3G05 - chains A and B; structure by X-ray diffraction, 3.49 A resolution.

# Chain A (and B)
Protein: tRNA uridine 5-carboxymethylaminomethyl modification enzyme mnmG
From: Escherichia coli O157:H7 EDL933
Notes: fragment: N-terminal domain:; chain B of this document is another copy of the same molecule, construct and numbering; everything in this record applies to it too
UniProtKB: Q8XAY0 (MNMG_ECO57); residues 2-550 here = UniProt positions 2-550
Sequence (576 residues; each row starts with the number of its first residue; note: 2 numbers in that range are skipped by the numbering (no residue carries them; nothing is unmodelled there); numbers below 1 keep their minus sign (Met-27 is residue -27)):
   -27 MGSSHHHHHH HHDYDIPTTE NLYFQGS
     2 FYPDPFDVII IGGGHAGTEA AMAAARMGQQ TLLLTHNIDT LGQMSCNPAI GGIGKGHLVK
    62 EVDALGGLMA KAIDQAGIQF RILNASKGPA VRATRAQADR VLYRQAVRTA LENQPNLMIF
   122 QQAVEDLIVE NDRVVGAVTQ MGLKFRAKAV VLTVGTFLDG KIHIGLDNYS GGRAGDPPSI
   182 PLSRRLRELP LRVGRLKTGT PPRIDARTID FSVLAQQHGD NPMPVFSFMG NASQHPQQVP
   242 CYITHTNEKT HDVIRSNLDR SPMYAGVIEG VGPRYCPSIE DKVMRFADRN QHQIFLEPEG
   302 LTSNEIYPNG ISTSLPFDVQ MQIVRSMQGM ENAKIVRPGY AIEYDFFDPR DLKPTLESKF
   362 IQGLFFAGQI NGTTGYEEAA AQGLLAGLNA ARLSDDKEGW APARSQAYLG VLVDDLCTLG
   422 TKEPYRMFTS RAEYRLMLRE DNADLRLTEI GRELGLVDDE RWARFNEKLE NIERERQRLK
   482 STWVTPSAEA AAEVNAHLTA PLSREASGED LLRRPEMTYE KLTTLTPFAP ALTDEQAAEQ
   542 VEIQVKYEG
Not modelled in the structure: -27 to -4, 169-179, 264-277 (chain B: -27 to -4, 167-179, 263-277)
Sequence notes: expression tag (-27 to -1)
Curated features (UniProtKB/Swiss-Prot):
  - binding site (FAD): Gly13 to Gly18, Val125, Ser180, Gln370

# Chain A / chain B interface
Pairs across the interface - 56 pairs, chain A then chain B:
  Gln-3(A) - Asp319(B)
  Tyr3(A) - Met322(B)  hydrophobic
  Ile39(A) - Arg338(B)
  Asp40(A) - Arg105(B)  salt bridge
  Asp40(A) - Arg338(B)  salt bridge
  Gln106(A) - Thr303(B)  hydrogen bond
  Arg109(A) - Thr303(B)  hydrogen bond (side chain-backbone)
  Arg109(A) - Ser304(B)
  Glu113(A) - Arg208(B)  hydrogen bond (backbone-side chain)
  Glu113(A) - Thr303(B)
  Glu113(A) - Ser304(B)
  Glu113(A) - Asn305(B)  hydrogen bond (backbone-side chain)
  Glu113(A) - Glu306(B)
  Asn114(A) - Asn305(B)  hydrogen bond
  Gln115(A) - Arg208(B)  hydrogen bond (backbone-side chain)
  Leu118(A) - Arg208(B)  hydrogen bond (backbone-side chain)
  Met119(A) - Lys335(B)
  Met119(A) - Ile336(B)
  Ile120(A) - Val337(B)
  Phe121(A) - Ile336(B)
  Phe121(A) - Val337(B)
  Gln122(A) - Val337(B)  hydrogen bond (backbone-backbone)
  Gln122(A) - Arg338(B)
  Gln123(A) - Pro339(B)
  Met142(A) - Ile165(B)  hydrophobic
  Met142(A) - Pro339(B)  hydrophobic
  Leu144(A) - Phe318(B)  hydrophobic
  Asp168(A) - Met142(B)
  Arg208(A) - Glu113(B)  hydrogen bond (side chain-backbone)
  Arg208(A) - Asn114(B)
  Arg208(A) - Gln115(B)
  Arg208(A) - Leu118(B)
  Thr303(A) - Gln106(B)  hydrogen bond
  Thr303(A) - Arg109(B)  hydrogen bond (backbone-side chain)
  Thr303(A) - Thr110(B)
  Thr303(A) - Glu113(B)
  Ser304(A) - Arg109(B)
  Ser304(A) - Glu113(B)
  Asn305(A) - Glu113(B)  hydrogen bond (backbone-side chain)
  Asn305(A) - Asn114(B)  hydrogen bond
  Glu306(A) - Ile39(B)
  Glu306(A) - Glu113(B)
  Phe318(A) - Phe121(B)  hydrophobic
  Phe318(A) - Met142(B)  hydrophobic
  Phe318(A) - Leu144(B)  hydrophobic
  Met322(A) - Tyr3(B)
  Lys335(A) - Met119(B)
  Ile336(A) - Phe121(B)
  Val337(A) - Ile39(B)  hydrophobic
  Val337(A) - Ile120(B)
  Val337(A) - Phe121(B)
  Val337(A) - Gln122(B)  hydrogen bond (backbone-backbone)
  Arg338(A) - Ile39(B)
  Arg338(A) - Asp40(B)  salt bridge
  Arg338(A) - Gln122(B)
  Pro339(A) - Gln123(B)
Also at the interface, not in a pair above, chain A (34 interface residues in all): Val102, Arg105, Leu112, Pro116
Also at the interface, not in a pair above, chain B (34 interface residues in all): Val102, Pro116

# Overview
Chain A and chain B each contribute 34 residues to their interface, with 14 hydrogen bonds and 3 salt bridges.
Polar contacts include Asp40(A)-Arg105(B), Asp40(A)-Arg338(B) and Gln106(A)-Thr303(B). Curated annotation
(UniProt) lists 9 FAD-binding residues on chain A.
Both chains are tRNA uridine 5-carboxymethylaminomethyl modification enzyme mnmG (Escherichia coli O157:H7
EDL933). Entry 3G05 (Crystal structure of N-terminal domain (2-550) of E.coli MnmG) was determined by X-ray
diffraction (same publication as 3CES).
